9DSN - chains A and D of the 4 polymer chains in the assembly; structure by X-ray diffraction, 2.30 A resolution.

== Chain A (and D) ==
Name: 2-succinyl-5-enolpyruvyl-6-hydroxy-3-cyclohexene-1-carboxylate synthase
From: Mycobacterium tuberculosis H37Rv
Notes: EC 2.2.1.9; chain D of this document is another copy of the same molecule, construct and numbering; everything in this record applies to it too
Reference sequence: P9WK11 (MEND_MYCTU); numbering as in UniProt (aligned over 1-554)
Sequence (574 residues; row label = number of the first residue in the row; numbers below 1 keep their minus sign (Met-19 is residue -19)):
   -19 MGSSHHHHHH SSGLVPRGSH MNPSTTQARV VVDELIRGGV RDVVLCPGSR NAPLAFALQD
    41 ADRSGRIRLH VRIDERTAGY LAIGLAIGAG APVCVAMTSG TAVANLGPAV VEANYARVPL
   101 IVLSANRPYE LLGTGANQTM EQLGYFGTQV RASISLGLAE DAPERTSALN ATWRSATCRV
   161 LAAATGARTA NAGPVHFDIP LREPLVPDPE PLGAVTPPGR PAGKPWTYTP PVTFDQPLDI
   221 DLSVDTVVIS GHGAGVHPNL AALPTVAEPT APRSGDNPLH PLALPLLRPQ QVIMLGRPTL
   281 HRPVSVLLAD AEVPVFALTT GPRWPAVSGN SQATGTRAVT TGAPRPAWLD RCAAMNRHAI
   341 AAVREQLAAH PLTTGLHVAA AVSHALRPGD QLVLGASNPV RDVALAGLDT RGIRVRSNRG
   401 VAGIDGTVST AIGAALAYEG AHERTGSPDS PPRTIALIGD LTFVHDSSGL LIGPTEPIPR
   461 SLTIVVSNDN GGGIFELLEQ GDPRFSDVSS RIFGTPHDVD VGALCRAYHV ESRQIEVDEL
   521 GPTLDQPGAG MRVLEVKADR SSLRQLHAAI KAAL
Not modelled in the structure: -19 to -1, 472-486 (chain D: -19 to 1, 115-119, 185-194)
Sequence notes: initiating methionine (-19); expression tag (-18 to 0); engineered mutation Ala306 (Asp in P9WK11)
Small-molecule neighbours:
  - 1,4-dihydroxy-2-naphthoic acid (DNA): Gly113, Thr114, Gly115
  - thiamine diphosphate (TPP): Pro27, Gly28, Glu55, Thr78, Thr81, Ala82, Asn85, Gln118

== How chain A and chain D interact ==
Pairs across the interface (122; chain A residue first):
  Leu25(A) - Ile492(D)  hydrophobic
  Pro27(A) - Ile492(D)
  Pro27(A) - Thr495(D)
  Gly28(A) - Phe475(D)
  Gly28(A) - Phe493(D)
  Ser29(A) - Phe475(D)
  Ser29(A) - Leu478(D)
  Ser29(A) - Gln480(D)  hydrogen bond
  Ala32(A) - Phe493(D)  hydrophobic
  Ala35(A) - Ile492(D)
  Phe36(A) - Phe485(D)  hydrophobic
  Phe36(A) - Val488(D)  hydrophobic
  Phe36(A) - Phe493(D)  hydrophobic
  Gln39(A) - Val488(D)
  Gln39(A) - Ile492(D)
  Asp42(A) - Arg491(D)  salt bridge
  Leu49(A) - Arg491(D)  hydrogen bond (backbone-side chain)
  Leu49(A) - Ile492(D)  hydrophobic
  Val51(A) - Arg491(D)
  Val51(A) - Thr495(D)
  Ile53(A) - Leu441(D)  hydrophobic
  Ile53(A) - His445(D)  hydrogen bond (backbone-side chain)
  Ile53(A) - His497(D)
  Asp54(A) - Arg56(D)  salt bridge
  Asp54(A) - His445(D)  salt bridge
  Glu55(A) - His445(D)  salt bridge
  Arg56(A) - Asp54(D)  salt bridge
  Arg56(A) - Arg56(D)
  Arg56(A) - Asn85(D)  hydrogen bond
  Gly80(A) - Val401(D)
  Thr81(A) - Tyr60(D)
  Thr81(A) - Pro88(D)
  Thr81(A) - Val401(D)
  Thr81(A) - Gly403(D)
  Thr81(A) - Asp405(D)  hydrogen bond
  Ala84(A) - Pro88(D)  hydrophobic
  Asn85(A) - Arg56(D)  hydrogen bond
  Asn85(A) - Pro88(D)
  Asn85(A) - Asp405(D)  hydrogen bond
  Gly87(A) - Ala84(D)
  Pro88(A) - Ala84(D)
  Pro88(A) - Asn85(D)
  Val91(A) - Leu123(D)  hydrophobic
  Tyr95(A) - Glu121(D)  hydrogen bond
  Leu112(A) - Tyr95(D)
  Thr114(A) - Pro305(D)
  Thr114(A) - Ala306(D)  hydrogen bond (backbone-backbone)
  Gly115(A) - Arg277(D)  hydrogen bond (backbone-side chain)
  Ala116(A) - Arg277(D)  hydrogen bond (backbone-side chain)
  Asn117(A) - Arg277(D)
  Asn117(A) - Thr279(D)
  Asn117(A) - Arg399(D)  hydrogen bond
  Asn117(A) - Ala402(D)
  Gln118(A) - Val401(D)
  Thr119(A) - Tyr95(D)
  Met120(A) - Val91(D)  hydrophobic
  Met120(A) - Tyr95(D)
  Glu121(A) - Tyr95(D)  hydrogen bond
  Glu121(A) - Gln129(D)  hydrogen bond
  Gly124(A) - Gly124(D)
  Tyr125(A) - Gly87(D)
  Tyr125(A) - Leu123(D)
  Tyr125(A) - Gly124(D)  hydrogen bond (backbone-backbone)
  Tyr125(A) - Tyr125(D)  hydrogen bond (backbone-backbone)
  Phe126(A) - Leu123(D)
  Phe126(A) - Gly124(D)
  Gly127(A) - Gly124(D)
  Gln129(A) - Glu121(D)  hydrogen bond
  Gln129(A) - Gln122(D)  hydrogen bond (side chain-backbone)
  Gln129(A) - Leu123(D)
  Val186(A) - Gln480(D)
  Val186(A) - Phe485(D)  hydrophobic
  Pro187(A) - Arg484(D)  hydrogen bond (backbone-side chain)
  Pro187(A) - Phe485(D)
  Asp188(A) - Arg484(D)  hydrogen bond (backbone-side chain)
  Pro189(A) - Arg484(D)
  Asp405(A) - Thr81(D)
  Asp405(A) - Asn85(D)  hydrogen bond
  His445(A) - Asp54(D)
  Ser447(A) - Tyr508(D)
  Leu451(A) - Val444(D)  hydrophobic
  Leu451(A) - His497(D)
  Leu451(A) - Val499(D)  hydrophobic
  Gly453(A) - Pro496(D)
  Pro454(A) - Pro496(D)
  Pro454(A) - Asp498(D)
  Thr455(A) - Arg491(D)
  Glu456(A) - Arg491(D)  salt bridge
  Asp487(A) - Asn31(D)
  Asp487(A) - Phe36(D)
  Val488(A) - Ala35(D)
  Val488(A) - Gln39(D)
  Ser489(A) - Cys26(D)
  Ser489(A) - Pro27(D)
  Ser489(A) - Val51(D)
  Arg491(A) - Asp42(D)  salt bridge
  Arg491(A) - Leu49(D)
  Arg491(A) - Thr455(D)  hydrogen bond (side chain-backbone)
  Arg491(A) - Glu456(D)  salt bridge
  Ile492(A) - Ile53(D)  hydrophobic
  Phe493(A) - Pro27(D)  hydrophobic
  Phe493(A) - Ile53(D)  hydrophobic
  Thr495(A) - Pro454(D)
  Asp498(A) - His509(D)  hydrogen bond (backbone-side chain)
  Val499(A) - Leu451(D)  hydrophobic
  Val499(A) - Ala507(D)
  Val499(A) - His509(D)
  Asp500(A) - Ala507(D)
  Ala503(A) - Ala507(D)  hydrophobic
  Leu504(A) - Leu504(D)  hydrophobic
  Leu504(A) - Ala507(D)
  Arg506(A) - Ala503(D)
  Arg506(A) - Arg506(D)
  Ala507(A) - Val499(D)
  Ala507(A) - Asp500(D)  hydrogen bond (backbone-backbone)
  Ala507(A) - Ala503(D)  hydrophobic
  Ala507(A) - Leu504(D)
  Tyr508(A) - Ser447(D)
  Tyr508(A) - Val499(D)  hydrophobic
  Tyr508(A) - Leu504(D)
  His509(A) - His497(D)
  His509(A) - Asp498(D)  hydrogen bond (side chain-backbone)
Also at the interface, not in a pair above, chain A (74 interface residues in all): Arg43, Thr128, Ala306, Val401, Ile404, Leu441, Val444, Pro457, His497
Also at the interface, not in a pair above, chain D (72 interface residues in all): Leu25, Gly80, Thr114, Thr128, Trp304, Gly453, Glu479, Asp487

== In short ==
74 residues of chain A face 72 of chain D across their interface; the contacts include 25 hydrogen bonds and 8
salt bridges. Polar contacts include Asp42(A)-Arg491(D), Asp54(A)-Arg56(D) and Asp54(A)-His445(D). Bound to
chain A: thiamine diphosphate and 1,4-dihydroxy-2-naphthoic acid.
Both chains are 2-succinyl-5-enolpyruvyl-6-hydroxy-3-cyclohexene-1-carboxylate synthase (Mycobacterium
tuberculosis H37Rv). Entry 9DSN (D306A Mutant of M.tuberculosis MenD (SEPHCHC Synthase)) was determined by
X-ray diffraction, deposited together with 9DQI and 9DTV.
